PDB entry 4LXB | X-ray diffraction, 1.61 A resolution | chains H and I of the 3 polymer chains in the assembly

[Chain H]
Molecule: Prothrombin, Thrombin light chain
Organism: Homo sapiens
Notes: EC 3.4.21.5
UniProt: P00734 (THRB_HUMAN); the construct lacks a stretch of the UniProt sequence and is renumbered around it, so the offset changes along the chain: 16-36 = UniProt 364-384; 37-49 = UniProt 386-398; 51-60 = UniProt 400-409; 61-77 = UniProt 419-435; 8 more segments
Amino-acid sequence (259 residues; numbered 16 to 247 plus 31 insertion-coded residues; 4 numbers in that range are skipped by the numbering (no residue carries them; nothing is unmodelled there); the number before each row is that of its first residue; a row labelled like 60A-60I holds insertion residues (60A, then the next letters in order)):
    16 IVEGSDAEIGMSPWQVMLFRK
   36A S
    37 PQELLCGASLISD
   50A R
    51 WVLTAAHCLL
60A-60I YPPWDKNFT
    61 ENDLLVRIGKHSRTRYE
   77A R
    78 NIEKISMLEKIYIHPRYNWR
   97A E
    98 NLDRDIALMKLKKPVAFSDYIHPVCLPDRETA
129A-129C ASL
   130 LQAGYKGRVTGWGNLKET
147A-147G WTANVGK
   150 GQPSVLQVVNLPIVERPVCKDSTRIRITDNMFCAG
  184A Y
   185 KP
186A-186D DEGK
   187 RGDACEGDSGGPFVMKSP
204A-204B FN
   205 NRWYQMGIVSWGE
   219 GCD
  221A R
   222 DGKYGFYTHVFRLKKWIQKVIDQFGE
Unresolved in the structure: 147A-147G, 246-247
Disulfide bonds: Cys42-Cys58, Cys168-Cys182, Cys191-Cys220
Covalent attachments: N-acetylglucosamine (NAG) linked to Asn60G
Metal / ion sites: Na+ site 1: Lys169, Thr172; Na+ site 2: Arg221A, Lys224
Residues lining bound ligands: 7R9 (5-Chloro-thiophene-2-carboxylic acid [(S)-2-[2-difluoromethoxy-3-(2-oxo-piperidin-1-yl)-benzenesulfonylamino]-3-((S)-3-dimethylamino-pyrrolidin-1-yl)-3-oxo-propyl]-amide): His57, Tyr60A, Trp60D, Glu97A, Asn98, Leu99, Ile174, Asp189, Ala190, Cys191, Glu192, Ser195, Val213, Ser214, Trp215, Gly216, Glu217, Gly219, Cys220, Gly226, Phe227, Tyr228
Curated features (UniProtKB/Swiss-Prot):
  - region: Ala183 to Val200 (High affinity receptor-binding region which is also known as the TP508 peptide)
  - active site (Charge relay system): His57, Asp102, Ser195
  - glycosylation: Asn60G (N-linked (GlcNAc...) (complex) asparagine)

[Chain I]
Molecule: Hirudin variant-1
Organism: Hirudo medicinalis
UniProt: P01050 (HIRV1_HIRME); residues 53-65 here = UniProt positions 53-65
Amino-acid sequence (13 residues; numbered 53 to 65; the number before each row is that of its first residue):
    53 DGDFEEIPEEYLQ
Unresolved in the structure: 53-54, 65
Modified / non-standard residues: Tyr63 (o-sulfo-l-tyrosine; TYS)

[Interface between chain H and chain I]
Residue-residue contacts (22):
  Phe34(H) with Phe56(I), hydrophobic
  Lys36(H) with Leu64(I)
  Gln38(H) with Phe56(I); Glu58(I); Leu64(I)
  Leu40(H) with Phe56(I)
  Leu65(H) with Ile59(I), hydrophobic; Tyr63(I)
  Arg67(H) with Ile59(I)
  Arg73(H) with Phe56(I)
  Thr74(H) with Asp55(I); Phe56(I); Glu57(I), hydrogen bond (backbone-backbone)
  Arg75(H) with Glu57(I)
  Tyr76(H) with Glu57(I), hydrogen bond (backbone-side chain); Glu58(I); Pro60(I); Tyr63(I)
  Glu80(H) with Tyr63(I)
  Lys81(H) with Tyr63(I)
  Ile82(H) with Ile59(I), hydrophobic; Tyr63(I)
Other interface residues (no listed pair), chain H (15 interface residues in all): Met32, Glu39

[Summary]
15 residues of chain H and 8 residues of chain I are in contact; the contacts include 2 hydrogen bonds. Among
the polar pairs are Tyr76(H)-Glu57(I) and Thr74(H)-Glu57(I). Bound to chain H: compound 7R9. Covalently linked
N-acetylglucosamine: at Asn60G(H).
Chain H is Prothrombin, Thrombin light chain (Homo sapiens) and chain I is Hirudin variant-1 (Hirudo
medicinalis); the structure, Crystal Structure Analysis of thrombin in complex with compound D58, was
determined by X-ray diffraction together with 4LOY, 4BTI, 4BTT and 4BTU from the same study.
